PDB entry 7TP4 | X-ray diffraction, 1.95 A resolution | chains H and L of the 3 polymer chains in the assembly

# Chain H
Molecule: K398.22 heavy chain
Source organism: Macaca mulatta
Sequence (227 residues; row label = number of the first residue in the row):
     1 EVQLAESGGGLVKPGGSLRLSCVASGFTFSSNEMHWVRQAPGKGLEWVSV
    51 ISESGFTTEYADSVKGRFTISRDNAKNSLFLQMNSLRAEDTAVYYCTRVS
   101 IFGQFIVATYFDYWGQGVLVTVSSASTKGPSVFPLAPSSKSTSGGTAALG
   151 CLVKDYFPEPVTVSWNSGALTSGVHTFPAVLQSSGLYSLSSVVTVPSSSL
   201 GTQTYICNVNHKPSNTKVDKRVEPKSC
Disordered / not traced: 139-144, 226-227
Cystine bridges: Cys22-Cys96, Cys151-Cys207

# Chain L
Molecule: K398.22 light chain
Source organism: Macaca mulatta
Sequence (214 residues; numbered 1 to 214; the number before each row is that of its first residue):
     1 QAALTQPRSVSGSPGQSVTISCTGTSSDIGGYNYVSWYQQHPGTAPKLMI
    51 YAVSERPSGVSDRFSGSKSGNTASLTISGLQAEDEADYYCCSYAGTVLFG
   101 GGTRLTVLGQPKAAPSVTLFPPSSEELQANKATLVCLISDFYPGAVTVAW
   151 KADSSPVKAGVETTTPSKQSNNKYAASSYLSLTPEQWKSHRSYSCQVTHE
   201 GSTVEKTVAPTECS
Disordered / not traced: 212-214
Cystine bridges: Cys22-Cys90, Cys136-Cys195

# Chain H / chain L interface
Residue-residue contacts (71; chain H residue first):
  Glu33(H) with Tyr93(L), hydrogen bond
  His35(H) with Tyr93(L); Val97(L)
  Gln39(H) with Gln40(L), hydrogen bond; Tyr89(L), hydrogen bond
  Gly42(H) with Thr165(L)
  Lys43(H) with Tyr89(L)
  Gly44(H) with Tyr89(L)
  Leu45(H) with Tyr89(L)
  Trp47(H) with Val97(L)
  Tyr95(H) with Gln40(L), hydrogen bond; Thr44(L), hydrogen bond (side chain-backbone); Ala45(L), hydrophobic
  Val99(H) with Tyr93(L), hydrophobic
  Ile106(H) with Tyr34(L), hydrogen bond (backbone-side chain); Tyr93(L); Gly95(L)
  Val107(H) with Tyr34(L)
  Ala108(H) with Tyr51(L)
  Thr109(H) with Tyr51(L)
  Tyr110(H) with Tyr34(L), hydrogen bond (side chain-backbone); Ser36(L); Tyr38(L), hydrogen bond (backbone-side chain); Cys91(L), hydrogen bond (side chain-backbone); Ser92(L); Tyr93(L), hydrogen bond (side chain-backbone)
  Phe111(H) with Tyr38(L); Val97(L), hydrophobic; Phe99(L), hydrophobic
  Asp112(H) with Leu48(L)
  Trp114(H) with Tyr38(L); Ala45(L), hydrophobic; Pro46(L)
  Gly115(H) with Ala45(L)
  Phe133(H) with Ser123(L); Glu125(L); Glu126(L)
  Pro134(H) with Ser123(L); Glu125(L)
  Leu135(H) with Phe120(L), hydrophobic
  Ala136(H) with Phe120(L)
  Ala148(H) with Phe120(L)
  Leu152(H) with Thr133(L); Tyr179(L), hydrophobic
  Lys154(H) with Glu126(L), salt bridge; Lys131(L); Thr133(L)
  His175(H) with Ser139(L); Gln169(L), hydrogen bond; Ala175(L)
  Phe177(H) with Leu137(L), hydrophobic; Ile138(L); Ala175(L), hydrophobic; Ala176(L)
  Pro178(H) with Thr164(L); Ser167(L); Ser177(L)
  Ala179(H) with Thr164(L)
  Val180(H) with Glu162(L); Thr164(L); Tyr179(L), hydrophobic
  Gln182(H) with Glu162(L)
  Ser183(H) with Glu162(L)
  Leu189(H) with Tyr179(L)
  Ser190(H) with Val135(L); Tyr179(L), hydrogen bond
  Val192(H) with Phe120(L), hydrophobic; Leu137(L), hydrophobic
  Lys220(H) with Glu125(L), salt bridge
  Lys225(H) with Ser123(L); Ser124(L)
Other interface residues (no listed pair), chain H (44 interface residues in all): Val37, Val132, Leu149, Gly150, Leu181, Ser188
Other interface residues (no listed pair), chain L (43 interface residues in all): Val35, Ala52, Gly101, Thr118, Pro121, Pro122, Thr163

# Summary
Chain H and chain L form an interface of 44 and 43 residues respectively, with 12 hydrogen bonds and 2 salt
bridges. Polar pairs include Lys154(H)-Glu126(L), Lys220(H)-Glu125(L) and Glu33(H)-Tyr93(L).
Here chain H is K398.22 heavy chain and chain L is K398.22 light chain, both from Macaca mulatta. Entry 7TP4
(Crystal structure of SARS-CoV-2 receptor binding domain in complex with neutralizing antibody K398.22) was
determined by X-ray diffraction, deposited together with 7TP3.
